Entry 7AT8 (electron microscopy, 4.40 A resolution (low resolution: residue-level contacts below are approximate; hydrogen-bond / salt-bridge calls are withheld)); this record covers chains H and U of the 12 polymer chains in the assembly.

Chain H:
Name: Histone H3.2
Organism: Xenopus laevis
UniProt: P84233 (H32_XENLA); residues 1-135 here correspond to UniProt positions 2-136 (UniProt number = residue number + 1)
Sequence (135 residues; row label = number of the first residue in the row):
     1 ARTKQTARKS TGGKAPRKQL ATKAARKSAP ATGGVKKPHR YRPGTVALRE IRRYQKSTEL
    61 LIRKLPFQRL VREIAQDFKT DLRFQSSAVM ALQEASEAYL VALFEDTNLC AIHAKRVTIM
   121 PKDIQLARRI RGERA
Unresolved in the structure: 1-39
Construct notes: conflict Ala102 (Gly103 in P84233)

Chain U:
Molecule: Widom601 DNA plus linker
Organism: synthetic construct
Sequence (156 nucleotides; each row starts with the number of its first residue; numbers below 1 keep their minus sign (DA-77 is residue -77)):
   -77 ATACAGGATG TATATATATC TGACACGTGC CTGGAGACTA GGGAGTAATC CCCTTGGCGG
   -17 TTAAAACGCG GGGGACAGCG CGTACGTGCG TTTAAGCGGT GCTAGAGCTG TCTACGACCA
    43 ATTGAGCGGC CTCGGCACCG GGATTCTCCA GTATGA

Chain H / chain U interface:
Contacting residue pairs (15):
  Arg40(H) - DG-8(U)
  Arg42(H) - DG-5(U)
  Arg42(H) - DC70(U)
  Thr45(H) - DC70(U)
  Arg63(H) - DA-14(U)
  Arg63(H) - DA-13(U)
  Arg72(H) - DT-23(U)
  Arg83(H) - DT-23(U)
  Phe84(H) - DT-24(U)
  Phe84(H) - DT-23(U)
  Gln85(H) - DT-24(U)
  Val117(H) - DA-3(U)
  Thr118(H) - DG-4(U)
  Thr118(H) - DA-3(U)
  Met120(H) - DC-2(U)
Also at the interface, not in a pair above, chain H (12 interface residues in all): Tyr41
Also at the interface, not in a pair above, chain U (11 interface residues in all): DT69

In short:
12 residues of chain H and 11 residues of chain U are in contact.
Chain H is Histone H3.2 (Xenopus laevis) and chain U is Widom601 DNA plus linker (synthetic construct); the
structure, Histone H3 recognition by nucleosome-bound PRC2 subunit EZH2, was determined by electron
microscopy.
